Entry 9IP2 (electron microscopy, 2.70 A resolution); this record covers chains A and C of the 5 polymer chains in the assembly.

# Chain A
Name: RNA-directed RNA polymerase L, Maltose/maltodextrin-binding periplasmic protein
From: Marburg virus - Musoke, Kenya, 1980
Notes: EC 2.7.7.48, 3.6.1.-, 2.7.7.88, 2.1.1.375
UniProtKB: chimeric construct of P31352, P0AEX9: residues 1-2331 from P31352 (L_MABVM) positions 1-2331 (same numbers); residues 2385-2748 from P0AEX9 (MALE_ECOLI) positions 29-392 (UniProt number = residue number - 2356)
Amino-acid sequence (2757 residues; each row starts with the number of its first residue):
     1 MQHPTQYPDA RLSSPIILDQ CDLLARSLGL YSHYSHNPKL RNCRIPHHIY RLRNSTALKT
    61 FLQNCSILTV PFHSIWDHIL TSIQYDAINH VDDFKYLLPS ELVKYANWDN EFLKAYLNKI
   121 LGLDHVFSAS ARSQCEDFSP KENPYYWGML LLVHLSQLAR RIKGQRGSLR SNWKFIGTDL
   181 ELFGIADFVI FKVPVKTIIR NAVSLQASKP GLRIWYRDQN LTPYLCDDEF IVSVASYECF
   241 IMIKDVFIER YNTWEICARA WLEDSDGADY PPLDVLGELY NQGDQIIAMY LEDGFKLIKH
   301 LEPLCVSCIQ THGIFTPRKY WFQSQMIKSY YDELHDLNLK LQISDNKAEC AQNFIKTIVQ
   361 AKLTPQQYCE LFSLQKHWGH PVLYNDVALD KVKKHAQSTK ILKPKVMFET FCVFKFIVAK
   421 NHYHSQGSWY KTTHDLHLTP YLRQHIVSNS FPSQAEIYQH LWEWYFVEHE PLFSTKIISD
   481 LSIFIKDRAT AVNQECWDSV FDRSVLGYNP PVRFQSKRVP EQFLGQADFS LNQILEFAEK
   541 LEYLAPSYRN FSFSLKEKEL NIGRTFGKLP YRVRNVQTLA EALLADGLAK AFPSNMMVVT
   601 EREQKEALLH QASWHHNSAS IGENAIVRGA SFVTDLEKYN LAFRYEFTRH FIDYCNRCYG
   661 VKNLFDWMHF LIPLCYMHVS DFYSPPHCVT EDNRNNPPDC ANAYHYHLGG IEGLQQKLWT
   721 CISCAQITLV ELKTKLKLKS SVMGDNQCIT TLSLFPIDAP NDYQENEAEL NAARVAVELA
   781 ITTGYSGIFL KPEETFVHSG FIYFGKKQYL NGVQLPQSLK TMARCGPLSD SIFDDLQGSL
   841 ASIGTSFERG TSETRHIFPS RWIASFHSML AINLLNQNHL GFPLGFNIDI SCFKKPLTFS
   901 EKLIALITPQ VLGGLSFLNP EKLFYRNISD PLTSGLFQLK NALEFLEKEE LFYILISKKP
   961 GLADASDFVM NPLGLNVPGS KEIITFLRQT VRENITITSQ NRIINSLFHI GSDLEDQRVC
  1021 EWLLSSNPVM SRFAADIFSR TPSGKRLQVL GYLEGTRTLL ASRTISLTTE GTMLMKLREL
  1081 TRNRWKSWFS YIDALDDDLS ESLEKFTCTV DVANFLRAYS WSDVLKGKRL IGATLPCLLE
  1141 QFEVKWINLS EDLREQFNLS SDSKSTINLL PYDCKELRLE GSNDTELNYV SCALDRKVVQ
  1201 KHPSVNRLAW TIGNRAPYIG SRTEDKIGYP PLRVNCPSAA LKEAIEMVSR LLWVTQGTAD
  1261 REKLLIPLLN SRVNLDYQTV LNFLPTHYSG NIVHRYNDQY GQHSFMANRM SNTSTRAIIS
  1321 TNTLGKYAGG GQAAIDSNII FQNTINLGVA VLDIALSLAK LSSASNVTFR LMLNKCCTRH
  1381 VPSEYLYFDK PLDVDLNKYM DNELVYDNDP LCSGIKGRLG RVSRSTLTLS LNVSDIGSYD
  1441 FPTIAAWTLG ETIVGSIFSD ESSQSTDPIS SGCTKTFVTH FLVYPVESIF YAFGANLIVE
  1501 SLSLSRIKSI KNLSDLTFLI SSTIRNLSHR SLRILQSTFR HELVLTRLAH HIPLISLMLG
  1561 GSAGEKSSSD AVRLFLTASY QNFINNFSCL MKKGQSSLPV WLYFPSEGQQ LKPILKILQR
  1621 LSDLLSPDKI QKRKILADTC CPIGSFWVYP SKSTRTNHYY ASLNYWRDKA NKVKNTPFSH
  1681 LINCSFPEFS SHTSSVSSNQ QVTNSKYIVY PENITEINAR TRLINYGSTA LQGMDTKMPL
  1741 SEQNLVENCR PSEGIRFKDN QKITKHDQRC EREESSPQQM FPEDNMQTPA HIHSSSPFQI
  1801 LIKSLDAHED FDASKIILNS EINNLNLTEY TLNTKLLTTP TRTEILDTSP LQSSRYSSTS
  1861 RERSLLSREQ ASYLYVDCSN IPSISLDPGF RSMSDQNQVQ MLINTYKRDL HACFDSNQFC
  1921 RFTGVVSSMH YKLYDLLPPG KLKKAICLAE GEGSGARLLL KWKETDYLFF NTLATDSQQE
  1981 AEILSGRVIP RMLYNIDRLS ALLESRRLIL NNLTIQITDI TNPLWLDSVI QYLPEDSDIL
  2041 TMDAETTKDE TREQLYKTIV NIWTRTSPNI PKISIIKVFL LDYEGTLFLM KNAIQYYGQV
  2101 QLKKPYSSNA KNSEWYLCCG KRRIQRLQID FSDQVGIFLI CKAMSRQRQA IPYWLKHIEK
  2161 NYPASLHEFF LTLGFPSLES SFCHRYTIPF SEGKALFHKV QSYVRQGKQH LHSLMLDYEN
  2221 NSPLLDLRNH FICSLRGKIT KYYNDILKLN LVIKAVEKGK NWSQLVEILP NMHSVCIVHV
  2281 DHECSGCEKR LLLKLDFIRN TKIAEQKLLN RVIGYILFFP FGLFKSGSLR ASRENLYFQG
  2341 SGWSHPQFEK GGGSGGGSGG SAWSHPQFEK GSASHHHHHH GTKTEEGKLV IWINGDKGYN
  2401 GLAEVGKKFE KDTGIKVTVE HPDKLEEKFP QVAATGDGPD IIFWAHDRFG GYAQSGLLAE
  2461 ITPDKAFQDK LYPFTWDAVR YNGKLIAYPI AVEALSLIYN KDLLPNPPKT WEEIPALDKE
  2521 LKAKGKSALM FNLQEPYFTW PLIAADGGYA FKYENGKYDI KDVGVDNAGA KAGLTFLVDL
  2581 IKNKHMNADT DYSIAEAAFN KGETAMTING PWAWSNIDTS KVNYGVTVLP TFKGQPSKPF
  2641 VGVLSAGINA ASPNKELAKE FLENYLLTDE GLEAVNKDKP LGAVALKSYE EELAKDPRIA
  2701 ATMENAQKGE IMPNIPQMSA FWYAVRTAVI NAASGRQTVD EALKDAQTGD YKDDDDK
Disordered / not traced: 1-3, 515, 617-622, 1063-1070, 1162-1186, 1222-1229, 1329-1330, 1417-2757
Construct notes: conflict Ala489 (Leu in P31352), Gly979 (Arg in P31352), Thr1428 (Ser in P31352); linker (2332-2384); expression tag (2749-2757)
Ion coordination: Zn2+: Cys1108, Glu1140, Cys1376, Cys1377
From the paper describing this entry:
  - catalytic residues: Asp635, Gly744, Asp745, Asn746 (proposed by the authors, not directly observed)
  - conformationally variable residues (order/disorder transition): Thr1211 to Ser1238

# Chain C
Name: Maltose/maltodextrin-binding periplasmic protein, Polymerase cofactor VP35
From: Escherichia coli K-12
UniProtKB: chimeric construct of P0AEX9, P35259: residues -383 to -20 from P0AEX9 (MALE_ECOLI) positions 29-392 (UniProt number = residue number + 412); residues 1-329 from P35259 positions 1-329 (same numbers)
Amino-acid sequence (727 residues; numbered -397 to 329; the number before each row is that of its first residue; numbers below 1 keep their minus sign (Met-397 is residue -397)):
  -397 MGSSHHHHHH GTKTEEGKLV IWINGDKGYN GLAEVGKKFE KDTGIKVTVE HPDKLEEKFP
  -337 QVAATGDGPD IIFWAHDRFG GYAQSGLLAE ITPDKAFQDK LYPFTWDAVR YNGKLIAYPI
  -277 AVEALSLIYN KDLLPNPPKT WEEIPALDKE LKAKGKSALM FNLQEPYFTW PLIAADGGYA
  -217 FKYENGKYDI KDVGVDNAGA KAGLTFLVDL IKNKHMNADT DYSIAEAAFN KGETAMTING
  -157 PWAWSNIDTS KVNYGVTVLP TFKGQPSKPF VGVLSAGINA ASPNKELAKE FLENYLLTDE
   -97 GLEAVNKDKP LGAVALKSYE EELAKDPRIA ATMENAQKGE IMPNIPQMSA FWYAVRTAVI
   -37 NAASGRQTVD EALKDAQTGT DYDIPTTLEV LFQGPLGSMW DSSYMQQVSE GLMTGKVPID
    23 QVFGANPLEK LYKRRKPKGT VGLQCSPCLM SKATSTDDII WDQLIVKRTL ADLLIPINRQ
    83 ISDIQSTLSE VTTRVHEIER QLHEITPVLK MGRTLEAISK GMSEMLAKYD HLVISTGRTT
   143 APAAAFDAYL NEHGVPPPQP AIFKDLGVAQ QACSKGTMVK NATTDAADKM SKVLELSEET
   203 FSKPNLSAKD LALLLFTHLP GNNTPFHILA QVLSKIAYKS GKSGAFLDAF HQILSEGENA
   263 QAALTRLSRT FDAFLGVVPP VIRVKNFQTV PRPCQKSLRA VPPNPTIDKG WVCVYSSEQG
   323 ETRALKI
Disordered / not traced: -397 to 109, 173-329
Construct notes: initiating methionine (-397); expression tag (-396 to -384); linker (-19 to 0); conflict Cys296 (Ser in P35259)

# Chain A / chain C interface
Contacting residue pairs - 40 pairs, chain A then chain C:
  Thr399(A) with Thr138(C), hydrogen bond (side chain-backbone)
  Lys400(A) with Ser137(C); Thr138(C), hydrogen bond (backbone-backbone)
  Ile401(A) with Val135(C), hydrophobic; Ile136(C); Ser137(C)
  Leu402(A) with Val135(C); Ile136(C), hydrogen bond (backbone-backbone); Thr138(C)
  Lys403(A) with Asp132(C), hydrogen bond (side chain-backbone); His133(C); Leu134(C)
  Pro404(A) with Tyr131(C); Leu134(C); Ile136(C), hydrophobic
  Lys405(A) with Tyr131(C); Asp132(C), salt bridge
  Phe408(A) with Tyr131(C)
  Glu539(A) with Glu154(C)
  Lys540(A) with Glu154(C), salt bridge; His155(C), hydrogen bond (backbone-side chain)
  Leu541(A) with Ala150(C), hydrophobic; Tyr151(C)
  Pro546(A) with Pro160(C); Gln161(C)
  Arg549(A) with Pro160(C), hydrogen bond (side chain-backbone); Gln161(C), hydrogen bond (side chain-backbone)
  Tyr645(A) with Ala146(C), hydrophobic
  Glu646(A) with Thr138(C); Gly139(C), hydrogen bond (side chain-backbone); Thr142(C), hydrogen bond
  Arg649(A) with Thr142(C)
  Lys662(A) with Glu154(C), salt bridge
  His669(A) with Ala143(C)
  Phe670(A) with Ala146(C), hydrophobic; Ala147(C), hydrophobic
  Leu674(A) with Ile164(C), hydrophobic; Phe165(C), hydrophobic
  Tyr706(A) with Leu168(C), hydrophobic
  Leu708(A) with Arg140(C)
Interface residues without a listed pair, chain A (27 interface residues in all): Met407, Leu544, Arg644, Asn663, Pro673
Interface residues without a listed pair, chain C (24 interface residues in all): Asp167
Interface features reported in the paper:
  - pairs named by the authors: Leu674(A)-Phe165(C) (hydrophobic contact), Ile164(C)-Leu674(A) (hydrophobic contact)
  - interface residues, chain A: Lys400(A)
  - interface residues, chain C: Val135(C), Thr141(C), Ala163(C)

# Overview
27 residues of chain A and 24 residues of chain C are in contact, with 9 hydrogen bonds and 3 salt bridges.
Among the polar pairs are Lys405(A)-Asp132(C), Lys540(A)-Glu154(C) and Lys662(A)-Glu154(C). The paper
describes hydrophobic contacts between Leu674(A) and Phe165(C) and Ile164(C) and Leu674(A). The paper reports
catalytic residues Asp635(A), Gly744(A) and Asp745(A) among others; interface residues Lys400(A) and Val135(C)
among others.
Chain A is RNA-directed RNA polymerase L, Maltose/maltodextrin-binding periplasmic protein (Marburg virus -
Musoke, Kenya, 1980) and chain C is Maltose/maltodextrin-binding periplasmic protein, Polymerase cofactor VP35
(Escherichia coli K-12); the structure, Cryo-EM structure of the RNA-dependent RNA polymerase complex from
Marburg virus, was determined by electron microscopy together with 9IP3 and 9IP4 from the same study.
